7OUG - chains E and B of the 10 polymer chains in the assembly; structure by electron microscopy, 3.10 A resolution.

[Chain E (and B)]
Molecule: Integrase
Organism: Simian T-lymphotropic virus 1
Notes: chain B of this document is another copy of the same molecule, construct and numbering; everything in this record applies to it too
Reference sequence: Q4QY51 (Q4QY51_9STL1); residues -2 to 297 here correspond to UniProt positions 597-896 (UniProt number = residue number + 599)
Sequence (301 residues; numbered -3 to 297; the number before each row is that of its first residue; numbers below 1 keep their minus sign (Gly-3 is residue -3)):
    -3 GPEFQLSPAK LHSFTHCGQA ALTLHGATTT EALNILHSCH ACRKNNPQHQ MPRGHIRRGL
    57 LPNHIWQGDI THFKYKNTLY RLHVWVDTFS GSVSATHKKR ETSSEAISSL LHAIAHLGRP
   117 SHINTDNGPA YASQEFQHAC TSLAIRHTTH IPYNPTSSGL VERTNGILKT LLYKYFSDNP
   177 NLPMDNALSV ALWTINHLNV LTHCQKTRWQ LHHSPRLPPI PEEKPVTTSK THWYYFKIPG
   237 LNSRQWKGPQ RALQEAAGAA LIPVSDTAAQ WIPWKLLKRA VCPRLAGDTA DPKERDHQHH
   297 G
Unresolved in the structure: -3 to 2, 281-297
Construct notes: expression tag (-3, -1 to 0); engineered mutation Glu219 (Ala818 in Q4QY51)
Ion coordination: Zn2+: His8, His12, Cys35, Cys38; Mg2+ site 1: Asp65, Asp122 (together with raltegravir, mk0518); Mg2+ site 2: Asp65, Glu158 (together with raltegravir, mk0518)
Residues lining bound ligands: raltegravir, mk0518: Asp65, Asp122, Asn123, Pro148, Tyr149, Pro151, Thr152, Glu158
From the paper describing this entry:
  - catalytic residues: Asp65, Asp122, Glu158
  - Mg2+ coordination: Asp65, Asp122, Glu158
  - mutagenesis - P214D, A219E: increased binding to Isoform 3 of PC4 and SFRS1-interacting protein, Isoform Gamma-2 of Serine/threonine-protein phosphatase 2A 56 kDa regulatory subunit gamma isoform

[Interface between chain E and chain B]
Residue-residue contacts (30; chain E residue first):
  Phe10(E) - Tyr171(B)
  Thr11(E) - Tyr171(B)  hydrogen bond (backbone-side chain)
  Thr11(E) - Trp189(B)
  Thr11(E) - Thr190(B)
  His12(E) - Tyr171(B)
  His12(E) - Asp174(B)  salt bridge
  Gly14(E) - Asn195(B)
  Ala16(E) - Val196(B)  hydrophobic
  Ala17(E) - Leu194(B)
  His21(E) - Leu194(B)
  Ala37(E) - Lys170(B)
  Cys38(E) - Lys170(B)
  Asn41(E) - Tyr169(B)
  Asn41(E) - Lys170(B)
  Asn42(E) - Lys170(B)
  Tyr169(E) - Asn41(B)
  Tyr169(E) - Arg240(B)
  Lys170(E) - Ala37(B)
  Lys170(E) - Asn42(B)
  Tyr171(E) - Phe10(B)
  Tyr171(E) - Thr11(B)  hydrogen bond (side chain-backbone)
  Tyr171(E) - His12(B)
  Asp174(E) - His12(B)  salt bridge
  Trp189(E) - Thr11(B)
  Thr190(E) - Thr11(B)
  Leu194(E) - Ala17(B)
  Leu194(E) - His21(B)
  Asn195(E) - Gly14(B)
  Val196(E) - Ala16(B)  hydrophobic
  Arg240(E) - Tyr169(B)
Interface residues without a listed pair, chain E (27 interface residues in all): Ser9, Cys13, Thr166, Leu167, Ser173, Val186
Interface residues without a listed pair, chain B (27 interface residues in all): Ser9, Cys13, Cys38, Thr166, Leu167, Ser173, Val186

[Summary]
Chain E and chain B each contribute 27 residues to their interface; the contacts include 2 hydrogen bonds and
2 salt bridges. Polar contacts include His12(E)-Asp174(B) and Thr11(E)-Tyr171(B). From the paper: catalytic
residues Asp65(E), Asp122(E) and Glu158(E); P214D and A219E of chain E increase binding to Isoform 3 of PC4
and SFRS1-interacting protein, Isoform Gamma-2 of Serine/threonine-protein phosphatase 2A 56 kDa regulatory
subunit gamma isoform.
Chain E and chain B are both Integrase (Simian T-lymphotropic virus 1); the structure, STLV-1 intasome:B56 in
complex with the strand-transfer inhibitor raltegravir, was determined by electron microscopy, deposited
together with 7OUF and 7OUH.
